8Z77 - chains A and B; structure by X-ray diffraction, 2.00 A resolution.

Chain A (and B):
Molecule: Twin-arginine translocation signal domain-containing protein
Organism: Pelomicrobium methylotrophicum
Notes: chain B of this document is another copy of the same molecule, construct and numbering; everything in this record applies to it too
UniProtKB: A0A5C7ETD9 (A0A5C7ETD9_9PROT); numbering as in UniProt (aligned over 46-513)
Amino-acid sequence (489 residues; row label = number of the first residue in the row):
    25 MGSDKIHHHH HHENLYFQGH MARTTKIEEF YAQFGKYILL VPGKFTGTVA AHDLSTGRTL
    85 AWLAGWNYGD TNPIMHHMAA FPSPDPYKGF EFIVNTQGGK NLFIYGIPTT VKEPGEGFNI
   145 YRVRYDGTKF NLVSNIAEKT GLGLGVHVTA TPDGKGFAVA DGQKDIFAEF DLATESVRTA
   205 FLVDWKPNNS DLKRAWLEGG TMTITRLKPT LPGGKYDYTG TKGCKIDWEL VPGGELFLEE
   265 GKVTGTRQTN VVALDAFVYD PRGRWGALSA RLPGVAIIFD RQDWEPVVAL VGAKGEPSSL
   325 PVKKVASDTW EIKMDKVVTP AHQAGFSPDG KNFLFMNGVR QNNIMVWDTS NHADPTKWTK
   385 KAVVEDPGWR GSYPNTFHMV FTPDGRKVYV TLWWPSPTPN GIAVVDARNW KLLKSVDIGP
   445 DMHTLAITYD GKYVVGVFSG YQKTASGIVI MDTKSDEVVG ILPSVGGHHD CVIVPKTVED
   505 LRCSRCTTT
Unresolved in the structure: 25-49
Construct notes: initiating methionine (25); expression tag (26-45)
Metal / ion sites: Cu ion site 1: Lys-68, His-100, His-493; Cu ion site 2: His-171, Asp-279, His-346; Cu ion site 3: His-402, His-447

Interface between chain A and chain B:
Pairs across the interface (118; chain A residue first):
  Lys-50(A) / Glu-481(B)  salt bridge
  Lys-50(A) / Val-482(B)
  Lys-50(A) / Val-483(B)
  Ile-51(A) / Ile-51(B)  hydrophobic
  Ile-51(A) / Phe-54(B)  hydrophobic
  Ile-51(A) / Val-483(B)  hydrogen bond (backbone-backbone)
  Ile-51(A) / Gly-484(B)
  Ile-51(A) / Ile-485(B)
  Phe-54(A) / Lys-50(B)
  Phe-54(A) / Ile-51(B)  hydrophobic
  Tyr-55(A) / Ile-485(B)  hydrogen bond (side chain-backbone)
  Tyr-55(A) / Leu-486(B)
  Tyr-55(A) / Pro-487(B)
  Phe-69(A) / Ala-88(B)
  Phe-69(A) / Trp-90(B)
  Phe-69(A) / Asn-91(B)
  Thr-70(A) / Trp-86(B)
  Thr-70(A) / Trp-90(B)  hydrogen bond (backbone-side chain)
  Gly-71(A) / Trp-90(B)
  Thr-72(A) / Val-489(B)
  Ala-74(A) / Val-489(B)  hydrophobic
  His-76(A) / Pro-487(B)
  His-76(A) / Val-489(B)
  Thr-80(A) / Ile-485(B)
  Gly-81(A) / Ile-485(B)
  Gly-81(A) / Leu-486(B)
  Gly-81(A) / Pro-487(B)
  Arg-82(A) / Ile-442(B)  hydrogen bond (side chain-backbone)
  Arg-82(A) / Gly-443(B)
  Arg-82(A) / Pro-444(B)
  Arg-82(A) / Phe-462(B)
  Arg-82(A) / Ala-469(B)
  Arg-82(A) / Ile-485(B)
  Thr-83(A) / Ala-469(B)
  Thr-83(A) / Ser-470(B)  hydrogen bond (backbone-backbone)
  Thr-83(A) / Pro-487(B)
  Thr-83(A) / Ser-488(B)  hydrogen bond (side chain-backbone)
  Leu-84(A) / Thr-468(B)
  Leu-84(A) / Ala-469(B)  hydrogen bond (backbone-backbone)
  Ala-85(A) / Lys-467(B)
  Trp-86(A) / Thr-70(B)
  Trp-86(A) / Gln-466(B)
  Trp-86(A) / Ser-470(B)  hydrogen bond
  Trp-86(A) / Val-489(B)  hydrophobic
  Trp-86(A) / Gly-490(B)  hydrogen bond (side chain-backbone)
  Trp-86(A) / Gly-491(B)
  Ala-88(A) / Phe-69(B)
  Trp-90(A) / Phe-69(B)  hydrogen bond (side chain-backbone)
  Trp-90(A) / Thr-70(B)  hydrogen bond (side chain-backbone)
  Trp-90(A) / Gly-71(B)
  Trp-90(A) / Trp-90(B)
  Trp-90(A) / Thr-95(B)
  Trp-90(A) / Asn-96(B)
  Trp-90(A) / Pro-97(B)
  Trp-90(A) / Ile-98(B)  hydrophobic
  Asn-91(A) / Phe-69(B)
  Asn-91(A) / Leu-126(B)
  Asn-91(A) / Thr-133(B)  hydrogen bond (backbone-side chain)
  Asn-91(A) / Val-135(B)
  Tyr-92(A) / Ile-131(B)
  Tyr-92(A) / Pro-132(B)
  Tyr-92(A) / Thr-133(B)
  Tyr-92(A) / Val-135(B)
  Gly-93(A) / Val-135(B)
  Thr-95(A) / Trp-90(B)
  Asn-96(A) / Trp-90(B)
  Pro-97(A) / Trp-90(B)
  Ile-98(A) / Trp-90(B)  hydrophobic
  Leu-126(A) / Trp-90(B)  hydrophobic
  Ile-131(A) / Tyr-92(B)
  Pro-132(A) / Tyr-92(B)
  Thr-133(A) / Asn-91(B)  hydrogen bond (side chain-backbone)
  Thr-133(A) / Tyr-92(B)
  Val-135(A) / Asn-91(B)
  Val-135(A) / Tyr-92(B)
  Val-135(A) / Gly-93(B)
  Thr-152(A) / Lys-467(B)
  Thr-152(A) / Thr-468(B)  hydrogen bond (backbone-side chain)
  Lys-153(A) / Lys-467(B)
  Ile-442(A) / Arg-82(B)  hydrogen bond (backbone-side chain)
  Gly-443(A) / Arg-82(B)
  Pro-444(A) / Arg-82(B)
  Gln-466(A) / Trp-86(B)
  Lys-467(A) / Ala-85(B)
  Lys-467(A) / Thr-152(B)
  Lys-467(A) / Lys-153(B)
  Thr-468(A) / Leu-84(B)
  Thr-468(A) / Thr-152(B)  hydrogen bond (side chain-backbone)
  Ala-469(A) / Arg-82(B)
  Ala-469(A) / Thr-83(B)
  Ala-469(A) / Leu-84(B)  hydrogen bond (backbone-backbone)
  Ser-470(A) / Thr-83(B)  hydrogen bond (backbone-backbone)
  Ser-470(A) / Trp-86(B)  hydrogen bond
  Val-482(A) / Lys-50(B)
  Val-483(A) / Lys-50(B)
  Val-483(A) / Ile-51(B)  hydrogen bond (backbone-backbone)
  Val-483(A) / Glu-52(B)
  Gly-484(A) / Ile-51(B)
  Ile-485(A) / Ile-51(B)
  Ile-485(A) / Tyr-55(B)  hydrogen bond (backbone-side chain)
  Ile-485(A) / Gly-81(B)
  Ile-485(A) / Arg-82(B)
  Leu-486(A) / Ile-51(B)  hydrophobic
  Leu-486(A) / Tyr-55(B)
  Leu-486(A) / Gly-81(B)
  Pro-487(A) / Tyr-55(B)
  Pro-487(A) / His-76(B)
  Pro-487(A) / Gly-81(B)
  Pro-487(A) / Thr-83(B)
  Pro-487(A) / Leu-486(B)  hydrophobic
  Pro-487(A) / Pro-487(B)
  Ser-488(A) / Thr-83(B)  hydrogen bond (backbone-side chain)
  Val-489(A) / Thr-72(B)
  Val-489(A) / Ala-74(B)  hydrophobic
  Val-489(A) / His-76(B)
  Val-489(A) / Trp-86(B)  hydrophobic
  Gly-490(A) / Trp-86(B)  hydrogen bond (backbone-side chain)
  Gly-491(A) / Trp-86(B)
Also at the interface, not in a pair above, chain A (55 interface residues in all): Lys-68, Phe-154, Phe-462, Ser-463
Also at the interface, not in a pair above, chain B (57 interface residues in all): Lys-68, Thr-80, Phe-154, Ser-463

In short:
55 residues of chain A face 57 of chain B across their interface, with 23 hydrogen bonds and 1 salt bridge.
Polar pairs include Lys-50(A)/Glu-481(B), Tyr-55(A)/Ile-485(B) and Thr-70(A)/Trp-90(B). Lys-68(A), His-100(A)
and His-493(A) coordinate Cu ion site 1.
Chain A and chain B are both Twin-arginine translocation signal domain-containing protein (Pelomicrobium
methylotrophicum); the structure, The structure of thiocyanate dehydrogenase from Pelomicrobium
methylotrophicum (pmTcDH), activated by crystals soaking with 1 mM ..., was determined by X-ray diffraction
(same publication as 8Z75 and 8Z76).
